4R3S - chains A and Q of the 3 polymer chains in the assembly; structure by X-ray diffraction, 1.70 A resolution.

== Chain A ==
Molecule: Fv fragment(mab6d8) heavy chain
Source organism: Mus musculus
Chain sequence (114 residues; row label = number of the first residue in the row):
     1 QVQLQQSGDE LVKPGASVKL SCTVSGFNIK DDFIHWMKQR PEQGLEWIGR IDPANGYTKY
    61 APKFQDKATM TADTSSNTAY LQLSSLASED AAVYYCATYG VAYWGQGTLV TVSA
Cystine bridges: Cys22-Cys96

== Chain Q ==
Molecule: Merozoite surface protein
Notes: fragment: 11-23
UniProt: Q9GQZ3 (Q9GQZ3_PLAFA); residues 11-23 here = UniProt positions 11-23
Chain sequence (15 residues; row label = number of the first residue in the row):
    10 XFINNAYNMS IRRSX
Unresolved in the structure: 10-11
Sequence notes: acetylation (10); amidation (24)
Modified / non-standard residues: ACE (acetyl group) at position 10; NH2 (amino group) at position 24

== How chain A and chain Q interact ==
Contacting residue pairs - 15 pairs, chain A then chain Q:
  Asp31(A) with Tyr16(Q), hydrogen bond (backbone-side chain)
  Asp32(A) with Tyr16(Q); Arg22(Q), salt bridge
  Phe33(A) with Ile20(Q), hydrophobic
  Tyr99(A) with Asn14(Q), hydrogen bond; Ala15(Q); Tyr16(Q); Ser19(Q)
  Gly100(A) with Ala15(Q); Tyr16(Q); Ser19(Q); Arg22(Q)
  Val101(A) with Ser19(Q), hydrogen bond (backbone-side chain); Ile20(Q), hydrophobic
  Ala102(A) with Ala15(Q), hydrophobic
Also at the interface, not in a pair above, chain A (9 interface residues in all): Phe27, His35

== Overview ==
9 residues of chain A and 6 residues of chain Q are in contact; the contacts include 3 hydrogen bonds and 1
salt bridge. Polar contacts include Asp32(A)-Arg22(Q), Asp31(A)-Tyr16(Q) and Tyr99(A)-Asn14(Q).
Chain A is Fv fragment(mab6d8) heavy chain (Mus musculus) and chain Q is Merozoite surface protein; the
structure, Crystal Structure of anti-MSP2 Fv fragment (mAb6D8)in complex with MSP2 11-23, was determined by
X-ray diffraction, deposited together with 4QXT, 4QY8 and 4QYO.
